PDB entry 7LRX | X-ray diffraction, 2.90 A resolution | chains A and E of the 3 polymer chains in the assembly

== Chain A ==
Molecule: Reverse transcriptase p66
Source organism: Human immunodeficiency virus type 1
Notes: EC 2.7.7.49, 2.7.7.7, 3.1.26.13
UniProtKB: P03366 (POL_HV1B1); residues 1-555 here correspond to UniProt positions 600-1154 (UniProt number = residue number + 599)
Amino-acid sequence (555 residues; each row starts with the number of its first residue):
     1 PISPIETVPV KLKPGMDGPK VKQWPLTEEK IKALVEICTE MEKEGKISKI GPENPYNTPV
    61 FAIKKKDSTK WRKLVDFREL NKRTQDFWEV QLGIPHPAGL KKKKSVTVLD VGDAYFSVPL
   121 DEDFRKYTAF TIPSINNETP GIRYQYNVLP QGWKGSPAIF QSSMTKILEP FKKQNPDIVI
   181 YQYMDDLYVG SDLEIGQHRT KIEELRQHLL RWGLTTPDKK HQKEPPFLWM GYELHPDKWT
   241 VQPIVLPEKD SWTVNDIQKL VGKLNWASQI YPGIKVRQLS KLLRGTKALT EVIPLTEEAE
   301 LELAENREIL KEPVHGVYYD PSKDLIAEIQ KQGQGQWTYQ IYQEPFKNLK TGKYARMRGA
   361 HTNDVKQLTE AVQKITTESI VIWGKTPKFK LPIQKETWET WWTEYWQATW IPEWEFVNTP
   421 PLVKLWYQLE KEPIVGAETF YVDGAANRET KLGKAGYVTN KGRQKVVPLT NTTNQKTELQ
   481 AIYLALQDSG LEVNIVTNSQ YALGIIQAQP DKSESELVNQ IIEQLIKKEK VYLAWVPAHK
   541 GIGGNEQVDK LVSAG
Unresolved in the structure: 554-555
Construct notes: engineered mutation Ser280 (Cys879 in P03366), Asn498 (Asp1097 in P03366)
Metal / ion sites: Ca2+: Asp110, Val111, Asp185 (together with 1S0)
Ligand contacts: 1S0 (4-amino-1-{2-deoxy-5-O-[(R)-hydroxy{[(S)-hydroxy(phosphonooxy)phosphoryl]oxy}phosphoryl]-beta-L-erythro-pentofuranosyl}pyrimidin-2(1H)-one): Lys65, Lys70, Arg72, Asp110, Val111, Gly112, Asp113, Ala114, Tyr115, Gln151, Phe160, Met184, Asp185, Lys220
Swiss-Prot annotation at these positions:
  - region: Phe227 to His235 (RT 'primer grip')
  - motif: Trp398 to Trp414 (Tryptophan repeat motif)
  - binding site (Mg(2+)): Asp110, Asp185, Asp186, Asp443, Glu478, Asp549
  - site: Trp401 (Essential for RT p66/p51 heterodimerization), Trp414 (Essential for RT p66/p51 heterodimerization), Phe440, Tyr441 (Cleavage)
From the paper describing this entry:
  - conformationally variable residues: Tyr115
  - binding site for 1S0: Tyr115
  - catalytic residues: Asp185 (citing earlier work)
  - binding site for 1S0: Ala114, Phe160, Met184, Asp185 (proposed by the authors, not directly observed)

== Chain E ==
Molecule: DNA/RNA
Sequence (38 nucleotides; each row starts with the number of its first residue; numbers below 1 keep their minus sign (DT-4 is residue -4)):
    -4 TAATGCCCCC CCTTCGGTGC TTTGCACCGA AGGGGGGG
Unresolved in the structure: -4 to -2
Modified / non-standard residues: OMC (o2'-methylycytidine-5'-monophosphate) at position 2; OMC (o2'-methylycytidine-5'-monophosphate) at position 4
Ligand contacts: 1S0 (4-amino-1-{2-deoxy-5-O-[(R)-hydroxy{[(S)-hydroxy(phosphonooxy)phosphoryl]oxy}phosphoryl]-beta-L-erythro-pentofuranosyl}pyrimidin-2(1H)-one): DG0, DC1, DG33

== Chain A / chain E interface ==
Contacting residue pairs (81):
  Trp24(A) - DT-1(E)  phosphate contact
  Lys30(A) - DT-1(E)  base contact
  Phe61(A) - DT-1(E)  base contact
  Phe61(A) - DG0(E)  sugar contact
  Ile63(A) - DT-1(E)  base contact
  Lys66(A) - DG32(E)  salt bridge to the phosphate
  Leu74(A) - DG0(E)  base contact
  Val75(A) - DG0(E)  sugar contact
  Asp76(A) - DT-1(E)  phosphate contact
  Asp76(A) - DG0(E)  sugar contact
  Arg78(A) - DT-1(E)  sugar contact
  Arg78(A) - DG0(E)  phosphate contact
  Arg78(A) - DC1(E)  phosphate contact
  Asn81(A) - DC1(E)  sugar contact
  Glu89(A) - OMC_2(E)  hydrogen bond to the sugar
  Glu89(A) - DC3(E)  phosphate contact
  Gln91(A) - OMC_2(E)  base contact
  Gln91(A) - DC3(E)  sugar contact
  Leu92(A) - OMC_4(E)  sugar contact
  Ile94(A) - DC3(E)  base contact
  Ile94(A) - OMC_4(E)  sugar contact
  Tyr115(A) - DG33(E)  base contact
  Gln151(A) - DG0(E)  base contact
  Gly152(A) - DG0(E)  hydrogen bond to the base
  Gly152(A) - DC1(E)  sugar contact
  Trp153(A) - DC1(E)  sugar contact
  Lys154(A) - DC1(E)  phosphate contact
  Lys154(A) - OMC_2(E)  phosphate contact
  Pro157(A) - DC1(E)  base contact
  Pro157(A) - OMC_2(E)  sugar contact
  Tyr183(A) - DC3(E)  hydrogen bond to the base
  Tyr183(A) - DG32(E)  hydrogen bond to the base
  Tyr183(A) - DG33(E)  sugar contact
  Met184(A) - OMC_2(E)  base contact
  Met184(A) - DG33(E)  sugar contact
  Asp185(A) - DG33(E)  phosphate contact
  Asp186(A) - DG33(E)  phosphate contact
  Met230(A) - DG32(E)  sugar contact
  Met230(A) - DG33(E)  phosphate contact
  Gly231(A) - DG32(E)  phosphate contact
  Asn255(A) - DG28(E)  phosphate contact
  Asn255(A) - DG29(E)  hydrogen bond to the phosphate
  Gln258(A) - DG28(E)  phosphate contact
  Gln258(A) - DG29(E)  sugar contact
  Lys259(A) - DG29(E)  phosphate contact
  Lys259(A) - DG30(E)  phosphate contact
  Gly262(A) - DG30(E)  sugar contact
  Lys263(A) - DG30(E)  sugar contact
  Lys263(A) - DG31(E)  phosphate contact
  Asn265(A) - DC6(E)  base contact
  Trp266(A) - DG31(E)  sugar contact
  Val276(A) - DC7(E)  phosphate contact
  Ser280(A) - DC7(E)  phosphate contact
  Ser280(A) - DT8(E)  phosphate contact
  Arg284(A) - DT8(E)  salt bridge to the phosphate
  Arg284(A) - DT9(E)  salt bridge to the phosphate
  Gly285(A) - DT8(E)  phosphate contact
  Gly285(A) - DT9(E)  hydrogen bond to the phosphate
  Thr286(A) - DC10(E)  phosphate contact
  Leu289(A) - DG28(E)  sugar contact
  Lys353(A) - DC6(E)  hydrogen bond to the phosphate
  Lys353(A) - DC7(E)  salt bridge to the phosphate
  Ala355(A) - DC7(E)  phosphate contact
  Arg356(A) - DC7(E)  phosphate contact
  Arg358(A) - DC23(E)  salt bridge to the phosphate
  Gly359(A) - DC22(E)  phosphate contact
  Ala360(A) - DC22(E)  hydrogen bond to the phosphate
  His361(A) - DA21(E)  salt bridge to the phosphate
  Lys374(A) - DC6(E)  salt bridge to the phosphate
  Arg448(A) - DT18(E)  base contact
  Thr473(A) - DG19(E)  hydrogen bond to the phosphate
  Thr473(A) - DC20(E)  hydrogen bond to the phosphate
  Asn474(A) - DT18(E)  phosphate contact
  Gln475(A) - DG19(E)  hydrogen bond to the sugar
  Gln475(A) - DC20(E)  sugar contact
  Lys476(A) - DC20(E)  phosphate contact
  Glu478(A) - DT17(E)  phosphate contact
  Tyr501(A) - DT16(E)  phosphate contact
  Tyr501(A) - DC20(E)  hydrogen bond to the phosphate
  Tyr501(A) - DA21(E)  hydrogen bond to the phosphate
  Ile505(A) - DA21(E)  phosphate contact
Interface residues without a listed pair, chain A (61 interface residues in all): Ala62, Gly93, Gln161, Gln242, Lys281, Gln500

== Summary ==
61 residues of chain A face 25 of chain E across their interface; the contacts include 13 hydrogen bonds and 7
salt bridges. Polar contacts include Gly152(A)-DG0(E), Tyr183(A)-DC3(E) and Tyr183(A)-DG32(E). The paper
reports the catalytic residue Asp185(A); a binding site for 1S0 at Tyr115(A), Ala114(A) and Phe160(A) among
others.
Chain A is Reverse transcriptase p66 (Human immunodeficiency virus type 1) and chain E is DNA/RNA; the
structure, Structure of HIV-1 Reverse Transcriptase in complex with DNA, L-dCTP, and CA(2+) ion, was
determined by X-ray diffraction (same publication as 7LRI, 7LRM, 7LRY and 7LSK).
